PDB entry 8YAX | electron microscopy, 4.90 A resolution (low resolution: residue-level contacts below are approximate; hydrogen-bond / salt-bridge calls are withheld) | chains C and D of the 4 polymer chains in the assembly

# Chain C (and D)
Molecule: Non-structural protein 4
From: Severe acute respiratory syndrome coronavirus 2
Notes: chain D of this document is another copy of the same molecule, construct and numbering; everything in this record applies to it too
Reference sequence: P0DTD1 (R1AB_SARS2); residues 1-500 here correspond to UniProt positions 2764-3263 (UniProt number = residue number + 2763)
Amino-acid sequence (500 residues; row label = number of the first residue in the row):
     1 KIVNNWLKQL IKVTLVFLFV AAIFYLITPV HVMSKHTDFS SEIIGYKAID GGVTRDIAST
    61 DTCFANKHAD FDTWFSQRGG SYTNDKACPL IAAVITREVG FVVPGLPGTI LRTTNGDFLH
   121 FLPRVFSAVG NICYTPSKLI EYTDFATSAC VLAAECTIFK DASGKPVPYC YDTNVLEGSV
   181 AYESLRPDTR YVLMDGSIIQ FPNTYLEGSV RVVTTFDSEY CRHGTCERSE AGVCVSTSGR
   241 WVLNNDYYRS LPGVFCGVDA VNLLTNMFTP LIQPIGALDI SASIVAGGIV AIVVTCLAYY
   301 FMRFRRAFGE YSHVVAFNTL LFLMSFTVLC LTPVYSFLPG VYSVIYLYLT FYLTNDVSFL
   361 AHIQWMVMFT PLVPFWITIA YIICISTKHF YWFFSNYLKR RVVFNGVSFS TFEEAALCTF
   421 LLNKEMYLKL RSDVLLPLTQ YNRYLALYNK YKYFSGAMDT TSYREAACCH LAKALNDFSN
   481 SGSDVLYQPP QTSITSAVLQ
Unresolved in the structure: 1-30, 402-500
Curated features (UniProtKB/Swiss-Prot):
  - site: Q500 (Cleavage)
Cystine bridges: C63-C88, C133-C150, C156-C170, C221-C226, C234-C256
What the authors report for this chain:
  - mutagenesis - R303A/R305A/R306A, R303E/R305E/R306E, K450A/K452A, K450E/K452E: abolished growth in response to viral replication capacity
  - mutagenesis - R306K, K450R: unchanged growth (viral replication activity)
  - mutagenesis - R306A, R306E, R306Q: abolished growth

# Chain C / chain D interface
Contacting residue pairs - 5 pairs, chain C then chain D:
  S59(C) with D188(D)
  R78(C) with T189(D)
  P252(C) with N262(D)
  I275(C) with I272(D); Q273(D)
Interface residues without a listed pair, chain C (5 interface residues in all): L278
Interface residues without a listed pair, chain D (7 interface residues in all): R186, V258

# In short
Chain C and chain D form an interface of 5 and 7 residues respectively. From the paper: R303A/R305A/R306A,
R303E/R305E/R306E and K450A/K452A of chain C, among others, abolish growth in response to viral replication
capacity; R306A, R306E and R306Q of chain C abolish growth; 9 substitutions were tested in all.
Both chains are Non-structural protein 4 (Severe acute respiratory syndrome coronavirus 2). Entry 8YAX
(SARS-CoV-2 DMV nsp3-4 pore complex (full-pore)) was determined by electron microscopy together with 8YB5 and
8YB7 from the same study.
